7AP1 - chain A; structure by X-ray diffraction, 2.18 A resolution.

# Chain A
Molecule: Serine-tRNA ligase
From: Klebsiella pneumoniae
Notes: EC 6.1.1.11; fragment: Seryl-tRNA synthetase
UniProtKB: W9BNU9 (W9BNU9_KLEPN); residues 1-430 here = UniProt positions 1-430
Amino-acid sequence (430 residues; each row starts with the number of its first residue):
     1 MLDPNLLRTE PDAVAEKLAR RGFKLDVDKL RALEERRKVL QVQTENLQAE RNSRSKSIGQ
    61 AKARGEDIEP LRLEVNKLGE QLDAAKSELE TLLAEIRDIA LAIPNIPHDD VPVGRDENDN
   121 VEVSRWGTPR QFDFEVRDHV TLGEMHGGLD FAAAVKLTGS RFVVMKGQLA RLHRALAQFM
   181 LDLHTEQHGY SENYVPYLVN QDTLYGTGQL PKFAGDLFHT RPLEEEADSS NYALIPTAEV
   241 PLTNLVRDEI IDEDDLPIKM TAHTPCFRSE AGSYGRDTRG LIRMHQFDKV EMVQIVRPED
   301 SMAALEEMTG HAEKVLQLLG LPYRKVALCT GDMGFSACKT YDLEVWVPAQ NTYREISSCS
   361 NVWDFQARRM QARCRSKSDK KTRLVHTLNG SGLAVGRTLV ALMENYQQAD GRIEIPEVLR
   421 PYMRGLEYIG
Not modelled in the structure: 64-66, 271-276
Bound ions: Ca2+ site 1 near Asp-254 (its only coordinating residue here); Ca2+ site 2 near Ser-336 (its only coordinating residue here)
Residues lining bound ligands: SerS7HMDDA (RUZ; [(2R,3S,4R,5R)-5-[7-azanyl-5-(hydroxymethyl)benzimidazol-1-yl]-3,4-bis(oxidanyl)oxolan-2-yl]methyl N-[(2S)-2-azanyl-3-oxidanyl-propanoyl]sulfamate): Thr-237, Glu-239, Arg-268, Glu-270, Ile-282, Arg-283, Met-284, His-285, Phe-287, Lys-289, Glu-291, Glu-355, Ile-356, Ser-357, Ser-358, Asn-389, Gly-390, Ser-391, Ala-394, Arg-397
From the paper describing this entry:
  - binding site for SerS7HMDDA: Met-284

# Overview
Ligands of chain A: SerS7HMDDA. The paper reports a binding site for SerS7HMDDA at Met-284.
Chain A is Serine-tRNA ligase (Klebsiella pneumoniae); the structure, Klebsiella pneumoniae Seryl-tRNA
synthetase in Complex with Compound SerS7HMDDA, was determined by X-ray diffraction together with 7AP2 and
7AP3 from the same study.
